PDB entry 6U9F | electron microscopy, 4.35 A resolution (low resolution: residue-level contacts below are approximate; hydrogen-bond / salt-bridge calls are withheld) | chains A and E of the 6 polymer chains in the assembly

Chain A (and E):
Molecule: PdpA
From: Francisella tularensis subsp. novicida (strain U112)
Notes: chain E of this document is another copy of the same molecule, construct and numbering; everything in this record applies to it too
Reference sequence: A0Q7H0 (A0Q7H0_FRATN); residue numbers follow UniProt; this construct covers 1-820
Amino-acid sequence (820 residues; each row starts with the number of its first residue):
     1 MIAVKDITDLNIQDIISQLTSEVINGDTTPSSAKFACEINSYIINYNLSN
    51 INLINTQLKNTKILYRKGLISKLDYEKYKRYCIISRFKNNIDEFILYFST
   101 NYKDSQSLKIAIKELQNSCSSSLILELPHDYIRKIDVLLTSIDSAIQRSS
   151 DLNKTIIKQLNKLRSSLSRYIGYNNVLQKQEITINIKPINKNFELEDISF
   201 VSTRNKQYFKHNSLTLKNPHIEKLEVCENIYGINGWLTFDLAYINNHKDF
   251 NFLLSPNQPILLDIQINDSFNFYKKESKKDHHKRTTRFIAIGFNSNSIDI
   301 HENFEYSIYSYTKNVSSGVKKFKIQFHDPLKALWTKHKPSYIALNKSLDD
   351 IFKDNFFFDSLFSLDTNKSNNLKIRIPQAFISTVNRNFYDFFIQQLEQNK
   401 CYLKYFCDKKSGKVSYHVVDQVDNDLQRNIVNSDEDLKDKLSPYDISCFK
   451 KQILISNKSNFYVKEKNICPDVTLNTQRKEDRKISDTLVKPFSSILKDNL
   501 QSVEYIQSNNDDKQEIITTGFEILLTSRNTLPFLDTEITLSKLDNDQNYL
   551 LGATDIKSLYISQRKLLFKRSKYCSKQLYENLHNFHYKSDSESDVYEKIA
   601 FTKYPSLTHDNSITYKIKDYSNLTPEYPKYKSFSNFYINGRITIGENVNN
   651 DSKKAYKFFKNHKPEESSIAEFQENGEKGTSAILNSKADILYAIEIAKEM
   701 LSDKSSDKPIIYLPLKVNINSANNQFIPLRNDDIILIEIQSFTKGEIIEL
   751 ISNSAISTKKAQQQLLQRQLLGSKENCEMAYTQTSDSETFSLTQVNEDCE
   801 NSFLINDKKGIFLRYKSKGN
Disordered / not traced: 15-18, 37-40, 55-61, 91-94, 114-123, 147-152, 170-171, 199-210, 271-280, 304-317, 582-608, 818-820

Chain A / chain E interface:
Pairs across the interface (132; chain A residue first):
  K62(A) - I83(E)
  K191(A) - F461(E)
  K191(A) - K490(E)
  K191(A) - P491(E)
  K191(A) - S493(E)
  N192(A) - S493(E)
  F193(A) - F492(E)
  F193(A) - S493(E)
  F193(A) - I495(E)
  L254(A) - L454(E)
  L254(A) - N457(E)
  L254(A) - K458(E)
  S255(A) - K458(E)
  S255(A) - S459(E)
  P256(A) - N457(E)
  P256(A) - S459(E)
  P256(A) - T519(E)
  N257(A) - F461(E)
  N257(A) - F492(E)
  Q258(A) - F461(E)
  N296(A) - S456(E)
  N296(A) - T519(E)
  S297(A) - S456(E)
  I298(A) - L454(E)
  I298(A) - I455(E)
  I298(A) - S456(E)
  D299(A) - L454(E)
  I300(A) - I453(E)
  I300(A) - L454(E)
  I300(A) - L551(E)
  H301(A) - I453(E)
  E302(A) - K451(E)
  E302(A) - Q452(E)
  E302(A) - L551(E)
  N303(A) - K450(E)
  N303(A) - K451(E)
  K336(A) - I495(E)
  H337(A) - I495(E)
  H337(A) - L496(E)
  K338(A) - L496(E)
  K338(A) - K497(E)
  K338(A) - D498(E)
  P339(A) - L496(E)
  P339(A) - D498(E)
  S340(A) - D498(E)
  S340(A) - L500(E)
  F357(A) - S494(E)
  F636(A) - L500(E)
  N639(A) - V472(E)
  N639(A) - V503(E)
  G640(A) - V472(E)
  R641(A) - V472(E)
  I696(A) - V472(E)
  A697(A) - D471(E)
  A697(A) - V472(E)
  A697(A) - R478(E)
  K698(A) - R478(E)
  E699(A) - R478(E)
  E699(A) - K479(E)
  M700(A) - P470(E)
  N720(A) - A722(E)
  N720(A) - N723(E)
  Q725(A) - Q725(E)
  I727(A) - A722(E)
  I727(A) - N724(E)
  L729(A) - N723(E)
  R730(A) - N724(E)
  D733(A) - N723(E)
  I734(A) - L684(E)
  I734(A) - N685(E)
  L736(A) - V503(E)
  E749(A) - K716(E)
  L750(A) - N718(E)
  L750(A) - N723(E)
  I751(A) - E504(E)
  I751(A) - Y505(E)
  I751(A) - N685(E)
  I751(A) - S686(E)
  I751(A) - N718(E)
  S752(A) - I683(E)
  S752(A) - N718(E)
  S752(A) - N723(E)
  N753(A) - A682(E)
  N753(A) - I683(E)
  N753(A) - V717(E)
  N753(A) - N718(E)
  N753(A) - A722(E)
  S754(A) - S681(E)
  S754(A) - A682(E)
  S754(A) - N723(E)
  A755(A) - S681(E)
  A755(A) - F726(E)
  I756(A) - I669(E)
  I756(A) - Q673(E)
  I756(A) - S681(E)
  I756(A) - I683(E)
  I756(A) - F726(E)
  S757(A) - I669(E)
  T758(A) - A670(E)
  K760(A) - E666(E)
  K760(A) - S667(E)
  Q762(A) - E666(E)
  Q764(A) - Y656(E)
  L765(A) - Y656(E)
  L766(A) - Y656(E)
  L766(A) - F726(E)
  Q767(A) - F726(E)
  Q767(A) - L771(E)
  Q767(A) - G772(E)
  R768(A) - N724(E)
  R768(A) - Q725(E)
  R768(A) - F726(E)
  Q769(A) - N724(E)
  Q769(A) - Q725(E)
  L770(A) - N724(E)
  M779(A) - M779(E)
  Y781(A) - G772(E)
  Y781(A) - N776(E)
  Y781(A) - C777(E)
  Q783(A) - S773(E)
  E788(A) - N776(E)
  E788(A) - N796(E)
  F790(A) - L771(E)
  I805(A) - Q794(E)
  I805(A) - N801(E)
  N806(A) - Q794(E)
  N806(A) - N801(E)
  D807(A) - Q794(E)
  D807(A) - N796(E)
  D807(A) - C799(E)
  I811(A) - S802(E)
  I811(A) - R814(E)
Interface residues without a listed pair, chain A (78 interface residues in all): N190, P259, K320, Y637, E695, L701, K759, A761, F803, G810
Interface residues without a listed pair, chain E (72 interface residues in all): I468, T473, Q501, S668, S721, P728, F803, L813

Overview:
78 residues of chain A face 72 of chain E across their interface.
Chain A and chain E are both PdpA (Francisella tularensis subsp. novicida (strain U112)); the structure,
Structure of Francisella PdpA-VgrG Complex, Lidded, was determined by electron microscopy, deposited together
with 6U9E and 6U9G.
